Entry 9L5R (electron microscopy, 2.80 A resolution); this record covers chains 6 and P of the 49 polymer chains in the assembly.

# Chain 6
Molecule: U6 snRNA
Source organism: Chaetomium thermophilum (strain DSM 1495 / CBS 144.50 / IMI 039719)
Sequence (101 nucleotides; numbered 1 to 101; the number before each row is that of its first residue):
     1 GCCCUUCGGGGCAUUUGGUCAAUUUGAAACGAUACAGAGAAGAUUAGCAU
    51 GGCCCCUGCACUAAGGAUGACACGCUACUCAAAGAGACGCUACCAAUUUU
   101 U
Disordered / not traced: 99-101

# Chain P
Name: Putative pre-mRNA splicing protein
Source organism: Chaetomium thermophilum (strain DSM 1495 / CBS 144.50 / IMI 039719)
UniProtKB: G0S754 (G0S754_CHATD); residue numbers follow UniProt; this construct covers 1-260
Amino-acid sequence (260 residues; numbered 1 to 260; the number before each row is that of its first residue):
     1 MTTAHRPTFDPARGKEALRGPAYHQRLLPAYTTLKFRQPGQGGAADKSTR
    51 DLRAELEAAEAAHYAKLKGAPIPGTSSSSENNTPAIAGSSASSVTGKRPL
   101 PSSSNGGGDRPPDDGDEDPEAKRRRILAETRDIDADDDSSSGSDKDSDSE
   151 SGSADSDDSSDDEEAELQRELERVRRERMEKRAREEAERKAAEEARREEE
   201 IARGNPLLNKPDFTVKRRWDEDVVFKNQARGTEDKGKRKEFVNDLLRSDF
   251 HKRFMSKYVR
Disordered / not traced: 1, 72-216

# Chain 6 / chain P interface
Residue-residue contacts (22):
  G39(6) - His5(P)  hydrogen bond to the base
  A40(6) - Thr2(P)  sugar contact
  C48(6) - His5(P)  base contact
  A49(6) - Ala4(P)  hydrogen bond to the base
  A49(6) - His5(P)  base contact
  A49(6) - Arg6(P)  hydrogen bond to the base
  U50(6) - Arg6(P)  base contact
  U50(6) - Thr8(P)  hydrogen bond to the sugar
  G51(6) - Asp10(P)  sugar contact
  G51(6) - Pro11(P)  phosphate contact
  G51(6) - Ala12(P)  hydrogen bond to the phosphate
  G52(6) - Ala12(P)  phosphate contact
  C61(6) - His24(P)  stacking on the base
  C61(6) - Arg26(P)  sugar contact
  U62(6) - Arg26(P)  salt bridge to the phosphate
  U62(6) - Leu27(P)  base contact
  U68(6) - His5(P)  hydrogen bond to the base
  A72(6) - Thr3(P)  sugar contact
  A72(6) - Ala4(P)  hydrogen bond to the base
  A72(6) - Arg6(P)  base contact
  C73(6) - Thr2(P)  base contact
  C73(6) - Thr3(P)  sugar contact
Also at the interface, not in a pair above, chain 6 (13 interface residues in all): A60
Also at the interface, not in a pair above, chain P (14 interface residues in all): Pro7, Arg13

# Overview
Chain 6 and chain P form an interface of 13 and 14 residues respectively; the contacts include 7 hydrogen
bonds, 1 salt bridge and 1 aromatic stacking contact. Among the polar pairs are G39(6)-His5(P), A49(6)-Ala4(P)
and A49(6)-Arg6(P).
Here chain 6 is U6 snRNA and chain P is Putative pre-mRNA splicing protein, both from Chaetomium thermophilum
(strain DSM 1495 / CBS 144.50 / IMI 039719). Entry 9L5R (Cryo-EM structure of the thermophile spliceosome
(state ILS)) was determined by electron microscopy, deposited together with 9L5S and 9L5T.
